PDB entry 7C4J | electron microscopy, 2.89 A resolution | chains B and H of the 12 polymer chains in the assembly

Chain B:
Name: SWI/SNF complex subunit SWI3
From: Saccharomyces cerevisiae S288C
UniProt: P32591 (SWI3_YEAST); numbering as in UniProt (aligned over 1-825)
Amino-acid sequence (825 residues; row label = number of the first residue in the row):
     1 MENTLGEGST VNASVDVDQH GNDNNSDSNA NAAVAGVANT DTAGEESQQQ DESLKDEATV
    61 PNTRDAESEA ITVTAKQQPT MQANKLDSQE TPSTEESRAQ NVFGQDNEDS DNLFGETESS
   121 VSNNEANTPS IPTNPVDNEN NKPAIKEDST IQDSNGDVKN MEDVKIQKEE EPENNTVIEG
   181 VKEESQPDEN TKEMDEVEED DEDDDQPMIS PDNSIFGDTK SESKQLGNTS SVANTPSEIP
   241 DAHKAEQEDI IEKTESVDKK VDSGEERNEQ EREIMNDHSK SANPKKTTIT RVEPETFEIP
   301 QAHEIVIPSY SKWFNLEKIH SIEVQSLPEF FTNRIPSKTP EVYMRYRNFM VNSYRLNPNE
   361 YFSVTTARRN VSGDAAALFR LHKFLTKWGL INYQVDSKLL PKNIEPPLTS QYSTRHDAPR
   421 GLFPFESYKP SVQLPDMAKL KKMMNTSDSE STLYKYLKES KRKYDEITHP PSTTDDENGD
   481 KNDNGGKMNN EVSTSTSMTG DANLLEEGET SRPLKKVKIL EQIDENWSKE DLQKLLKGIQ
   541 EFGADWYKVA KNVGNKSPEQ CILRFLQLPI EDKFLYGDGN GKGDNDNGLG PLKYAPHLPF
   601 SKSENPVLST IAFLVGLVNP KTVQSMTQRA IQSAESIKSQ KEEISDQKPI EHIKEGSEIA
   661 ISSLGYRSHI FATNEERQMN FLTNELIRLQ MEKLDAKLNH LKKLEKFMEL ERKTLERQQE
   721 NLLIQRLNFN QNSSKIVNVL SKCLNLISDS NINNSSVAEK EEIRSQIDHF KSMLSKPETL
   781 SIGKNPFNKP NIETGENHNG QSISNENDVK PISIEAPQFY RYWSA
Not modelled in the structure: 1-298, 469-513, 580-586, 641-665, 743-760, 789-825
Curated features (UniProtKB/Swiss-Prot):
  - region: Leu-694 to Leu-722 (Leucine-zipper)
  - modified residue: Ser-88 (Phosphoserine), Ser-185 (Phosphoserine), Thr-235 (Phosphothreonine), Ser-657 (Phosphoserine)
  - mutagenesis: Asp-374 (D374A: Loss of DNA-binding), Lys-383 (K383D: Loss of DNA-binding; when associated with D-387), Lys-387 (K387D: Loss of DNA-binding; when associated with D-383), Asn-392 (N392A: Loss of DNA-binding)

Chain H:
Name: Transcription regulatory protein SNF2
From: Saccharomyces cerevisiae S288C
Notes: EC 3.6.4.-
UniProt: P22082 (SNF2_YEAST); numbering as in UniProt (aligned over 1-1703)
Amino-acid sequence (1703 residues; each row starts with the number of its first residue):
     1 MNIPQRQFSN EEVNRCYLRW QHLRNEHGMN APSVPEFIYL TKVLQFAAKQ RQELQMQRQQ
    61 QGISGSQQNI VPNSSDQAEL PNNASSHISA SASPHLAPNM QLNGNETFST SAHQSPIMQT
   121 QMPLNSNGGN NMLPQRQSSV GSLNATNFSP TPANNGENAA EKPDNSNHNN LNLNNSELQP
   181 QNRSLQEHNI QDSNVMPGSQ INSPMPQQAQ MQQAQFQAQQ AQQAQQAQQA QQAQARLQQG
   241 RRLPMTMFTA EQSELLKAQI TSLKCLVNRK PIPFEFQAVI QKSINHPPDF KRMLLSLSEF
   301 ARRRQPTDQN NQSNLNGGNN TQQPGTNSHY NNTNTDNVSG LTRNAPLDSK DENFASVSPA
   361 GPSSVHNAKN GTLDKNSQTV SGTPITQTES KKEENETISN VAKTAPNSNK THTEQNNPPK
   421 PQKPVPLNVL QDQYKEGIKV VDIDDPDMMV DSFTMPNISH SNIDYQTLLA NSDHAKFTIE
   481 PGVLPVGIDT HTATDIYQTL IALNLDTTVN DCLDKLLNDE CTESTRENAL YDYYALQLLP
   541 LQKAVRGHVL QFEWHQNSLL TNTHPNFLSK IRNINVQDAL LTNQLYKNHE LLKLERKKTE
   601 AVARLKSMNK SAINQYNRRQ DKKNKRLKFG HRLIATHTNL ERDEQKRAEK KAKERLQALK
   661 ANDEEAYIKL LDQTKDTRIT HLLRQTNAFL DSLTRAVKDQ QKYTKEMIDS HIKEASEEVD
   721 DLSMVPKMKD EEYDDDDDNS NVDYYNVAHR IKEDIKKQPS ILVGGTLKDY QIKGLQWMVS
   781 LFNNHLNGIL ADEMGLGKTI QTISLLTYLY EMKNIRGPYL VIVPLSTLSN WSSEFAKWAP
   841 TLRTISFKGS PNERKAKQAK IRAGEFDVVL TTFEYIIKER ALLSKVKWVH MIIDEGHRMK
   901 NAQSKLSLTL NTHYHADYRL ILTGTPLQNN LPELWALLNF VLPKIFNSVK SFDEWFNTPF
   961 ANTGGQDKIE LSEEETLLVI RRLHKVLRPF LLRRLKKDVE KELPDKVEKV VKCKMSALQQ
  1021 IMYQQMLKYR RLFIGDQNNK KMVGLRGFNN QIMQLKKICN HPFVFEEVED QINPTRETND
  1081 DIWRVAGKFE LLDRILPKLK ATGHRVLIFF QMTQIMDIME DFLRYINIKY LRLDGHTKSD
  1141 ERSELLRLFN APDSEYLCFI LSTRAGGLGL NLQTADTVII FDTDWNPHQD LQAQDRAHRI
  1201 GQKNEVRILR LITTNSVEEV ILERAYKKLD IDGKVIQAGK FDNKSTSEEQ EALLRSLLDA
  1261 EEERRKKRES GVEEEEELKD SEINEILARN DEEMAVLTRM DEDRSKKEEE LGVKSRLLEK
  1321 SELPDIYSRD IGAELKREES ESAAVYNGRG ARERKTATYN DNMSEEQWLR QFEVSDDEKN
  1381 DKQARKQRTK KEDKSEAIDG NGEIKGENID ADNDGPRINN ISAEDRADTD LAMNDDDFLS
  1441 KKRKAGRPRG RPKKVKLEGS ENSEPPALES SPVTGDNSPS EDFMDIPKPR TAGKTSVKSA
  1501 RTSTRGRGRG RGRGRGRGRG RGRPPKARNG LDYVRTPAAA TSPIDIREKV AKQALDLYHF
  1561 ALNYENEAGR KLSDIFLSKP SKALYPDYYM IIKYPVAFDN INTHIETLAY NSLKETLQDF
  1621 HLIFSNARIY NTEGSVVYED SLELEKVVTK KYCEIMGDNS QLDFTEFDEQ YGTRPLVLPP
  1681 VVTSSVAESF TDEADSSMTE ASV
Not modelled in the structure: 1-417, 660-1703
Curated features (UniProtKB/Swiss-Prot):
  - DNA-binding region: Gly-1446 to Lys-1456 (A.T hook 1), Thr-1502 to Arg-1513 (A.T hook 2), Gly-1516 to Lys-1526 (A.T hook 3)
  - motif: Asp-894 to His-897 (DEGH box)
  - binding site (ATP): Asp-792 to Thr-799
  - modified residue: Ser-358 (Phosphoserine), Thr-383 (Phosphothreonine), Ser-716 (Phosphoserine), Ser-1340 (Phosphoserine)
  - cross-link: Lys-543 (Glycyl lysine isopeptide (Lys-Gly) (interchain with G-Cter in ubiquitin))

Chain B / chain H interface:
Contacting residue pairs (68):
  Gly-421(B) with His-555(H), hydrogen bond (backbone-side chain)
  Leu-422(B) with Phe-552(H); His-555(H)
  Phe-423(B) with Phe-552(H), hydrophobic
  Pro-424(B) with His-555(H)
  Glu-426(B) with His-548(H), salt bridge; Gln-551(H)
  Pro-430(B) with Ala-544(H), hydrophobic
  Val-432(B) with Pro-540(H); Leu-541(H), hydrophobic
  Gln-433(B) with Pro-540(H)
  Leu-434(B) with Leu-536(H); Gln-537(H); Pro-540(H)
  Met-437(B) with Ala-502(H), hydrophobic; Asp-506(H)
  Lys-441(B) with Leu-503(H); Asp-506(H), salt bridge; Thr-507(H)
  Met-444(B) with Leu-503(H), hydrophobic
  Leu-514(B) with Asp-511(H)
  Lys-515(B) with Thr-508(H), hydrogen bond (backbone-side chain)
  Lys-516(B) with Lys-515(H)
  Val-517(B) with Asp-532(H); Leu-536(H), hydrophobic
  Ile-519(B) with Asp-532(H); Ala-535(H), hydrophobic
  Leu-520(B) with Asn-528(H)
  Lys-529(B) with Glu-527(H), salt bridge
  Gln-533(B) with Glu-527(H), hydrogen bond; Tyr-531(H)
  Lys-537(B) with Tyr-534(H)
  Ile-539(B) with Leu-538(H), hydrophobic; Leu-541(H), hydrophobic
  Gln-540(B) with Tyr-534(H); Gln-537(H)
  Gly-543(B) with Leu-541(H)
  Phe-565(B) with Gln-542(H), hydrogen bond (backbone-side chain)
  Leu-566(B) with Gln-542(H), hydrogen bond (backbone-side chain); Val-545(H), hydrophobic; Arg-546(H), hydrogen bond (backbone-side chain)
  Leu-568(B) with Gln-542(H), hydrogen bond (backbone-side chain); Arg-546(H)
  Ile-570(B) with Ala-535(H); Leu-539(H), hydrophobic; Gln-542(H)
  Glu-571(B) with Leu-539(H); Lys-543(H), salt bridge
  Phe-574(B) with Ile-501(H); Leu-505(H), hydrophobic; Thr-508(H)
  Leu-575(B) with Ile-501(H), hydrophobic
  Tyr-576(B) with Tyr-497(H), hydrogen bond (backbone-side chain)
  Leu-592(B) with Thr-494(H)
  Leu-598(B) with His-491(H), hydrogen bond (backbone-side chain); Thr-494(H)
  Phe-600(B) with Thr-490(H)
  Lys-602(B) with Gly-487(H); Ile-488(H)
  Glu-604(B) with Ile-479(H)
  Pro-606(B) with Pro-485(H); Gly-487(H)
  Val-607(B) with Pro-485(H), hydrophobic
  Ser-609(B) with Ile-488(H)
  Thr-610(B) with Val-486(H); Gly-487(H)
  Phe-613(B) with Ile-488(H), hydrophobic; Thr-490(H)
Also at the interface, not in a pair above, chain B (48 interface residues in all): Phe-425, Leu-440, Lys-518, Leu-536, Leu-589, Ser-603
Also at the interface, not in a pair above, chain H (45 interface residues in all): Asp-489, Ala-493, Thr-499, Asn-504, Asn-510, Val-549

Summary:
48 residues of chain B face 45 of chain H across their interface, with 9 hydrogen bonds and 4 salt bridges.
Polar contacts include Glu-426(B)/His-548(H), Lys-441(B)/Asp-506(H) and Lys-529(B)/Glu-527(H).
Here chain B is SWI/SNF complex subunit SWI3 and chain H is Transcription regulatory protein SNF2, both from
Saccharomyces cerevisiae S288C. Entry 7C4J (Cryo-EM structure of the yeast Swi/Snf complex in a nucleosome
free state) was determined by electron microscopy.
